9EZO - chains A and B; structure by solution NMR.

== Chain A ==
Name: cDNA FLJ34459 fis, clone HLUNG2002916, highly similar to SRC SUBSTRATE CORTACTIN
Source organism: Homo sapiens
UniProtKB: B3KRK4 (B3KRK4_HUMAN); residues 17-73 here correspond to UniProt positions 178-234 (UniProt number = residue number + 161)
Amino-acid sequence (57 residues; row label = number of the first residue in the row):
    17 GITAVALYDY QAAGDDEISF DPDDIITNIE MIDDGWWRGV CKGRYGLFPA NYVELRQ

== Chain B ==
Name: WAS/WASL-interacting protein family member 1
UniProtKB: O43516 (WIPF1_HUMAN); residues 165-183 here = UniProt positions 165-183
Amino-acid sequence (19 residues; row label = number of the first residue in the row):
   165 QRNRMPPPRP DVGSKPDSI

== Interface between chain A and chain B ==
Pairs across the interface (10):
  Tyr26(A) with Arg173(B)
  Gly51(A) with Pro174(B); Lys179(B)
  Trp52(A) with Pro174(B)
  Asn67(A) with Pro171(B); Pro172(B); Arg173(B); Pro174(B)
  Tyr68(A) with Pro170(B); Pro171(B)
Also at the interface, not in a pair above, chain A (6 interface residues in all): Asp50
Also at the interface, not in a pair above, chain B (7 interface residues in all): Val176

== Summary ==
Chain A and chain B form an interface of 6 and 7 residues respectively.
Here chain A is cDNA FLJ34459 fis, clone HLUNG2002916, highly similar to SRC SUBSTRATE CORTACTIN (Homo
sapiens) and chain B is WAS/WASL-interacting protein family member 1. Entry 9EZO (Canonical class 2 structure
of the human cortactin SH3 domain in complex with WIP-derived peptide) was determined by solution NMR (same
publication as 9EZN and 9EZP).
